9MEW - chains B and E of the 15 polymer chains in the assembly; structure by electron microscopy, 3.80 A resolution.

Chain B:
Protein: Junv GP1
Organism: Mammarenavirus juninense
UniProtKB: P26313 (GLYC_JUNIN); residues 59-251 here = UniProt positions 59-251
Amino-acid sequence (193 residues; row label = number of the first residue in the row):
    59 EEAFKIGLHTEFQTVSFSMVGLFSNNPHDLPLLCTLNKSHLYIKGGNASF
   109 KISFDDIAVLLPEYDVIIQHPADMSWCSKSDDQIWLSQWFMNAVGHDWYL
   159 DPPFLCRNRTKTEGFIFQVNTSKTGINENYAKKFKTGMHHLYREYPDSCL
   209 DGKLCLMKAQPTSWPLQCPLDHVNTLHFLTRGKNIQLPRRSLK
Not modelled in the structure: 59-60, 248-251
Disulfides: Cys-92/Cys-226, Cys-135/Cys-164, Cys-207/Cys-213
Covalent attachments: N-acetylglucosamine (NAG) linked to Asn-95, Asn-166; glycan linked to Asn-178
Swiss-Prot annotation at these positions:
  - region: Leu-250, Lys-251 (Fusion)
  - site: Lys-251 (Cleavage)
  - glycosylation (N-linked (GlcNAc...) asparagine): Asn-95, Asn-105, Asn-166, Asn-178
What the authors report for this chain:
  - post-translational modification sites: Asn-95, Asn-166, Asn-178

Chain E:
Protein: CR1-28 Fab Heavy Chain
Organism: Homo sapiens
Notes: antibody fragment or engineered binder
Amino-acid sequence (226 residues; each row starts with the number of its first residue):
     1 QVQLVESGGGVVQPGRSLRLSCAASGFTFSSSAMHWVRQAPGKGLEWVAV
    51 IWSDGSNENYADSVKGRFTISRDNSKNTLYLQMSSLRAEDTAVYYCATDK
   101 TYVSGYTSTWYYFNYWGQGTLVTVSGASTKGPSVFPLAPSSKSTSGGTAA
   151 LGCLVKDYFPEPVTVSWNSGALTSGVHTFPAVLQSSGLYSLSSVVTVPSS
   201 SLGTQTYICNVNHKPSNTKVDKRVEP
Disulfides: Cys-22/Cys-96, Cys-153/Cys-209

How chain B and chain E interact:
Contacting residue pairs - 15 pairs, chain B then chain E:
  Asp-113(B) with Tyr-106(E)
  Ile-115(B) with Ser-104(E); Trp-110(E), hydrophobic
  Ala-116(B) with Trp-110(E)
  Val-117(B) with Trp-110(E), hydrophobic
  Arg-165(B) with Ser-108(E)
  Thr-170(B) with Trp-52(E); Asp-54(E); Ser-56(E); Asn-57(E), hydrogen bond
  Glu-171(B) with Trp-52(E), hydrogen bond; Ser-108(E); Thr-109(E)
  Lys-216(B) with Tyr-106(E)
  Gln-218(B) with Tyr-106(E)
Interface residues without a listed pair, chain B (10 interface residues in all): Ser-111
Interface residues without a listed pair, chain E (12 interface residues in all): Val-103, Gly-105, Thr-107
Interface features reported in the paper:
  - pairs named by the authors: Asp-113(B)/Tyr-106(E)
  - epitope / paratope residues, chain B: Asp-113(B)
  - epitope / paratope residues, chain E: Tyr-106(E)

Summary:
10 residues of chain B face 12 of chain E across their interface, with 2 hydrogen bonds. Polar contacts
include Thr-170(B)/Asn-57(E) and Glu-171(B)/Trp-52(E). The authors report a contact between Asp-113(B) and
Tyr-106(E). N-acetylglucosamine is covalently linked to Asn-95(B) and Asn-166(B). The paper reports
epitope/paratope residues Asp-113(B) and Tyr-106(E); modification sites Asn-95(B), Asn-166(B) and Asn-178(B).
Chain B is Junv GP1 (Mammarenavirus juninense) and chain E is CR1-28 Fab Heavy Chain (Homo sapiens); the
structure, JUNV GP1, GP2, SSP and CR1-28 Fab complex in a pseudotyped virus membrane, was determined by
electron microscopy.
